PDB entry 6AI0 | X-ray diffraction, 2.40 A resolution | chain A

[Chain A]
Protein: Flagellar biosynthesis protein FlhA
Organism: Salmonella typhimurium (strain LT2 / SGSC1412 / ATCC 700720)
Notes: fragment: cytoplasmic fragment, residues 328-692
Reference sequence: P40729 (FLHA_SALTY); numbering as in UniProt (aligned over 328-692)
Amino-acid sequence (369 residues; each row starts with the number of its first residue):
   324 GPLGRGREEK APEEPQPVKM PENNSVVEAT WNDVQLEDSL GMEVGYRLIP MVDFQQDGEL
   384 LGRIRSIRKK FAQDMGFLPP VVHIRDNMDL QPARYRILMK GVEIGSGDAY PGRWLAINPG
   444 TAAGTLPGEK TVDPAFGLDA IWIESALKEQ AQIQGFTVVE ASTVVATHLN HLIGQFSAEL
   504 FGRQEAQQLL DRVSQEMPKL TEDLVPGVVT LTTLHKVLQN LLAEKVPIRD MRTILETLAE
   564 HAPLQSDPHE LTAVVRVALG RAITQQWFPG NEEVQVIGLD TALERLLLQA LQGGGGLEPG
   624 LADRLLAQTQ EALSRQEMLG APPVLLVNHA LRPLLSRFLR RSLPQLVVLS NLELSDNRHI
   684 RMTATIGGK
Unresolved in the structure: 324-358, 692
Sequence notes: expression tag (324-327)
Ion coordination: Ca2+: N674, L677, D679

[In short]
The Ca2+ site is built by N674, L677 and D679.
Chain A is Flagellar biosynthesis protein FlhA (Salmonella typhimurium (strain LT2 / SGSC1412 / ATCC 700720));
the structure, Structure of the 328-692 fragment of FlhA (orthorhombic form), was determined by X-ray
diffraction together with 6AI1, 6AI2 and 6AI3 from the same study.
